PDB entry 9EFK | electron microscopy, 1.90 A resolution | chains M and N of the 48 polymer chains in the assembly

== Chain M (and N) ==
Molecule: orf18
From: Legionella pneumophila
Notes: chain N of this document is another copy of the same molecule, construct and numbering; everything in this record applies to it too
UniProtKB: A0A140AYN6 (A0A140AYN6_LEGPN); numbering as in UniProt (aligned over 1-818)
Sequence (818 residues; each row starts with the number of its first residue):
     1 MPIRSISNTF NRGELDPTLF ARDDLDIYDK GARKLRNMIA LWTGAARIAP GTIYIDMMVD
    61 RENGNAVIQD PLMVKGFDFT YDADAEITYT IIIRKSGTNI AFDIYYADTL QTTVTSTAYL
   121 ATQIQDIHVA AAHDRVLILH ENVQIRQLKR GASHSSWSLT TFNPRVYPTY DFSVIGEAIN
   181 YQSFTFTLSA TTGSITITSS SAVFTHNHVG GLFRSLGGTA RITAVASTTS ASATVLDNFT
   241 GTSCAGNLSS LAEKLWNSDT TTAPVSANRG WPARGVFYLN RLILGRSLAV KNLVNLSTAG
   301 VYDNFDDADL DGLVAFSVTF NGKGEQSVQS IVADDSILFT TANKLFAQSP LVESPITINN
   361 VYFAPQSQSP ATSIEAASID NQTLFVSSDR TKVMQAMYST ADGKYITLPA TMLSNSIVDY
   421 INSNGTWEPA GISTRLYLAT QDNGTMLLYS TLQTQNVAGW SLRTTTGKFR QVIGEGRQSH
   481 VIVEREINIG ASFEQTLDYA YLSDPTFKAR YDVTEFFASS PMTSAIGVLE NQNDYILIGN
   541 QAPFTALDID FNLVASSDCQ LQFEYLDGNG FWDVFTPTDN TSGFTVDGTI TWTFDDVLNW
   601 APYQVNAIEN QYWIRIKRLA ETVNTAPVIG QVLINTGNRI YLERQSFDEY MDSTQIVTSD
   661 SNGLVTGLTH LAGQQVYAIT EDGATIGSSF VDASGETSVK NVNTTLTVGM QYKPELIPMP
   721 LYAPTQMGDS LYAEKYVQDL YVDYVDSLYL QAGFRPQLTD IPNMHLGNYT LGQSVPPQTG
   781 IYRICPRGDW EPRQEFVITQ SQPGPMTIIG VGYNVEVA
Not modelled in the structure: 1

== Interface between chain M and chain N ==
Contacting residue pairs (131; chain M residue first):
  I3(M) with M727(N)
  R4(M) with M727(N), hydrogen bond (side chain-backbone); G728(N)
  S5(M) with M727(N), hydrogen bond (backbone-backbone); G728(N); D729(N)
  I6(M) with D729(N)
  S7(M) with D729(N)
  T9(M) with A21(N); R22(N)
  N11(M) with R22(N)
  K30(M) with D24(N), salt bridge
  W42(M) with K392(N); P409(N), hydrophobic; M412(N), hydrogen bond (side chain-backbone)
  T43(M) with T18(N), hydrogen bond; L19(N); R22(N), hydrogen bond (backbone-side chain); M412(N)
  G44(M) with R22(N)
  T80(M) with E325(N)
  Y81(M) with E325(N)
  D82(M) with E325(N)
  A83(M) with E325(N), hydrogen bond (backbone-side chain); A342(N), hydrophobic
  D84(M) with R286(N), salt bridge; Q329(N), hydrogen bond
  A131(M) with G324(N), hydrogen bond (backbone-backbone)
  A132(M) with G324(N)
  H133(M) with K291(N); N292(N); G324(N); E325(N); Q326(N); S327(N)
  D134(M) with I175(N); E177(N)
  R135(M) with V174(N), hydrogen bond (side chain-backbone)
  K149(M) with I175(N); G176(N); E177(N), salt bridge
  N163(M) with Q182(N)
  P164(M) with Q182(N)
  R165(M) with D171(N), salt bridge; S173(N), hydrogen bond; V174(N); Y181(N); Q182(N); N247(N), hydrogen bond (backbone-side chain); S249(N), hydrogen bond (side chain-backbone)
  V166(M) with N247(N); L248(N), hydrophobic
  V276(M) with G322(N)
  F277(M) with N321(N); G322(N), hydrogen bond (backbone-backbone)
  Y278(M) with N321(N); A364(N); P365(N)
  L279(M) with T319(N); N321(N), hydrogen bond (backbone-side chain); F346(N), hydrophobic; F363(N)
  G300(M) with V174(N)
  V301(M) with V174(N), hydrophobic
  Y302(M) with V174(N), hydrophobic; T319(N); N321(N), hydrogen bond
  D306(M) with L248(N)
  L313(M) with N359(N)
  A333(M) with G322(N); K344(N), hydrogen bond (backbone-side chain); P365(N)
  D334(M) with K344(N), salt bridge; P365(N)
  D335(M) with A364(N); P365(N), hydrogen bond (backbone-backbone); Q366(N); K404(N)
  P350(M) with G403(N)
  L351(M) with V352(N); Y398(N); G403(N)
  E353(M) with V352(N); E353(N); Y362(N)
  S354(M) with Y362(N)
  P355(M) with Y362(N)
  E375(M) with K323(N), salt bridge
  S378(M) with Q368(N)
  N381(M) with S367(N); K404(N), hydrogen bond (backbone-side chain); I406(N); T407(N), hydrogen bond (side chain-backbone)
  Y398(M) with D402(N)
  T400(M) with T400(N), hydrogen bond (side chain-backbone); A401(N), hydrogen bond (side chain-backbone); G403(N)
  E428(M) with D389(N)
  P429(M) with K392(N)
  A430(M) with D389(N); T391(N)
  G431(M) with T391(N), hydrogen bond (backbone-side chain); K392(N); N415(N), hydrogen bond (backbone-side chain)
  I432(M) with K392(N), hydrogen bond (backbone-side chain)
  S433(M) with N415(N), hydrogen bond
  R435(M) with M394(N); T407(N), hydrogen bond (side chain-backbone)
  L452(M) with P409(N); M412(N), hydrophobic
  T454(M) with I406(N); L408(N)
  Q455(M) with M412(N)
  E475(M) with K323(N), salt bridge
  R477(M) with A342(N), hydrogen bond (side chain-backbone); N343(N), hydrogen bond; S388(N)
  Y741(M) with Y732(N), hydrophobic
  D743(M) with Y732(N), hydrogen bond; R793(N), salt bridge
  T770(M) with R510(N)
  Q773(M) with R510(N); Y511(N)
  I781(M) with Y732(N), hydrophobic; R793(N)
  R783(M) with E734(N), salt bridge
  I809(M) with P17(N); T18(N); A21(N); R793(N)
  G812(M) with Y732(N)
Interface residues without a listed pair, chain M (77 interface residues in all): A45, N280, A376, Q382, S399, V745, T807, G810, V811
Interface residues without a listed pair, chain N (75 interface residues in all): F20, F320, L351, P370, Y405, A509, L731

== Summary ==
77 residues of chain M face 75 of chain N across their interface, with 29 hydrogen bonds and 9 salt bridges.
Polar contacts include K30(M)-D24(N), D84(M)-R286(N) and K149(M)-E177(N).
Both chains are orf18 (Legionella pneumophila). Entry 9EFK (Cryo-EM structure of the portal-tail complex of
LME-1 phage) was determined by electron microscopy.
